Entry 3FFX (X-ray diffraction, 2.01 A resolution); this record covers chain A.

Chain A:
Name: Chemotaxis protein cheY
Source organism: Escherichia coli
UniProtKB: P0AE67 (CHEY_ECOLI); numbering as in UniProt (aligned over 2-129)
Sequence (128 residues; numbered 2 to 129; the number before each row is that of its first residue):
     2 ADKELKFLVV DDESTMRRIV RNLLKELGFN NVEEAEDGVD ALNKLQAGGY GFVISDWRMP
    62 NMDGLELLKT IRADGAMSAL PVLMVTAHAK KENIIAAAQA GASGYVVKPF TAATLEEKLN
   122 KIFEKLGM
Differences from the reference sequence: engineered mutation E14 (Phe in P0AE67), R59 (Asn in P0AE67), H89 (Glu in P0AE67)
Bound ions: Mn2+: D13, D57, R59 (together with beryllium trifluoride); beryllium trifluoride ion near D57 (its only coordinating residue here)
From the paper describing this entry:
  - contacts within the chain: W58-H89, H89-Y106 (hydrogen bond)
  - conformationally variable residues (side-chain flip): R59, H89
  - binding site for beryllium trifluoride ion: H89
  - catalytic residues: T87, K109 (citing earlier work)

Overview:
D13, D57 and R59 coordinate Mn2+. The paper reports catalytic residues T87 and K109; a binding site for
beryllium trifluoride ion at H89.
Chain A is Chemotaxis protein cheY (Escherichia coli); the structure, Crystal Structure of CheY triple mutant
F14E, N59R, E89H complexed with BeF3- and Mn2+, was determined by X-ray diffraction together with 3F7N, 3FFT,
3FFW and 3FGZ from the same study.
